Entry 3FQN (X-ray diffraction, 1.65 A resolution); this record covers chains A and B of the 3 polymer chains in the assembly.

Chain A:
Protein: HLA class I histocompatibility antigen, A-2 alpha chain
Source organism: Homo sapiens
Notes: fragment: extracellular domains alpha1, alpha2, alpha3
Reference sequence: P01892 (1A02_HUMAN); residues 1-275 here correspond to UniProt positions 25-299 (UniProt number = residue number + 24)
Amino-acid sequence (275 residues; each row starts with the number of its first residue):
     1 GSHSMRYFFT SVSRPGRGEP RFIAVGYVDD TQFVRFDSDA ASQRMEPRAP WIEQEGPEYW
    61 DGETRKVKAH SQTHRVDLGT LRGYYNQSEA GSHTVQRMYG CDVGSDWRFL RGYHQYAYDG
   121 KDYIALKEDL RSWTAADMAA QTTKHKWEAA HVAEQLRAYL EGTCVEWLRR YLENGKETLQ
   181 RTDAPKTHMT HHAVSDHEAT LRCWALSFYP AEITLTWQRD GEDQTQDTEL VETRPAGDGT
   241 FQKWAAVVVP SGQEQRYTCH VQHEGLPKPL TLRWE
Disulfides: C101-C164, C203-C259
Bound ions: Cd2+ site 1: G1, H3; Cd2+ site 2: D30, E212; Cd2+ site 3: H70 (shared with 1 residue of chain C); Cd2+ site 4 near H191 (its only coordinating residue here); Cd2+ site 5: H197, E198
Small-molecule neighbours: Mg2+ (MG): E148, H151, V152, A153, E154

Chain B:
Protein: Beta-2-microglobulin
Source organism: Homo sapiens
Reference sequence: P61769 (B2MG_HUMAN); residues 1-98 here correspond to UniProt positions 22-119 (UniProt number = residue number + 21)
Amino-acid sequence (98 residues; numbered 1 to 98; the number before each row is that of its first residue):
     1 QRTPKIQVYS RHPAENGKSN FLNCYVSGFH PSDIEVDLLK NGERIEKVEH SDLSFSKDWS
    61 FYLLYYTEFT PTEKDEYACR VNHVTLSQPK IVKWDRDM
Disulfides: C24-C79
Bound ions: Cd2+ near H50 (its only coordinating residue here)
Curated features (UniProtKB/Swiss-Prot):
  - modified residue: Q1 (Pyrrolidone carboxylic acid)
  - glycosylation (N-linked (Glc) (glycation) lysine): K18, K40, K47, K57, K90, K93

How chain A and chain B interact:
Residue-residue contacts (52; chain A residue first):
  F8(A) - S54(B)
  F8(A) - F55(B)
  F9(A) - F55(B)
  T10(A) - L53(B)
  T10(A) - F55(B)
  T10(A) - F61(B)
  V12(A) - S32(B)
  R14(A) - D33(B)  salt bridge
  I23(A) - L53(B)  hydrophobic
  V25(A) - D52(B)
  V25(A) - L53(B)
  V25(A) - S54(B)
  Y27(A) - S54(B)
  Y27(A) - Y62(B)
  Q32(A) - D52(B)  hydrogen bond
  R35(A) - D52(B)  salt bridge
  Q96(A) - H30(B)  hydrogen bond
  Q96(A) - F55(B)
  Q96(A) - W59(B)  hydrogen bond (side chain-backbone)
  Q96(A) - F61(B)
  R97(A) - F55(B)
  Q115(A) - W59(B)
  Y116(A) - W59(B)
  A117(A) - W59(B)
  D119(A) - H30(B)
  G120(A) - R2(B)  hydrogen bond (backbone-side chain)
  G120(A) - H30(B)
  G120(A) - D58(B)
  G120(A) - W59(B)
  D122(A) - W59(B)  hydrogen bond
  H192(A) - D97(B)  salt bridge
  R202(A) - D97(B)  hydrogen bond (side chain-backbone)
  W204(A) - D97(B)
  W204(A) - M98(B)
  V231(A) - Q7(B)
  E232(A) - K5(B)  salt bridge
  E232(A) - Q7(B)  hydrogen bond (backbone-side chain)
  R234(A) - Q7(B)  hydrogen bond
  R234(A) - Y9(B)
  R234(A) - M98(B)  hydrogen bond (side chain-backbone)
  P235(A) - Y9(B)  hydrogen bond (backbone-side chain)
  P235(A) - N23(B)
  P235(A) - Y25(B)
  P235(A) - L64(B)  hydrophobic
  A236(A) - R11(B)  hydrogen bond (backbone-side chain)
  A236(A) - N23(B)  hydrogen bond (backbone-side chain)
  G237(A) - R11(B)  hydrogen bond (backbone-side chain)
  G237(A) - L64(B)
  Q242(A) - Y9(B)
  Q242(A) - S10(B)
  Q242(A) - R11(B)  hydrogen bond (side chain-backbone)
  W244(A) - M98(B)  hydrogen bond (side chain-backbone)
Interface residues without a listed pair, chain A (36 interface residues in all): R48, T94, M98, K121, L206, T233, D238
Interface residues without a listed pair, chain B (23 interface residues in all): P13

In short:
36 residues of chain A face 23 of chain B across their interface; the contacts include 15 hydrogen bonds and 4
salt bridges. Among the polar pairs are R14(A)-D33(B), R35(A)-D52(B) and H192(A)-D97(B). Chain A binds Mg2+.
G1(A) and H3(A) coordinate Cd2+ site 1.
Here chain A is HLA class I histocompatibility antigen, A-2 alpha chain and chain B is Beta-2-microglobulin,
both from Homo sapiens. Entry 3FQN (Phosphorylation of self-peptides alters Human Leukocyte Antigen Class
I-restricted antigen presentation and generates tumor specific epitopes) was determined by X-ray diffraction
(same publication as 3FQR, 3FQT, 3FQU, 3FQW and 3FQX).
